Entry 7PFX (electron microscopy, 4.30 A resolution (low resolution: residue-level contacts below are approximate; hydrogen-bond / salt-bridge calls are withheld)); this record covers chains Q and J of the 11 polymer chains in the assembly.

== Chain Q ==
Name: Histone H2A type 1-B/E
Organism: Homo sapiens
UniProt: P04908 (H2A1B_HUMAN); residues 0-129 here correspond to UniProt positions 1-130 (UniProt number = residue number + 1)
Sequence (147 residues; each row starts with the number of its first residue; numbers below 1 keep their minus sign (His-17 is residue -17)):
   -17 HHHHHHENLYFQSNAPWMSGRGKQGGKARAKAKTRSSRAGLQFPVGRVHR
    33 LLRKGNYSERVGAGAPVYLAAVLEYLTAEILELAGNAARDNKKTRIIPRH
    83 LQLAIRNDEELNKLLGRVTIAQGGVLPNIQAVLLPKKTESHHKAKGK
Disordered / not traced: -17 to 9, 119-129
Differences from the reference sequence: expression tag (-17 to -1)
Swiss-Prot annotation at these positions:
  - modified residue: Ser1 (N-acetylserine), Arg3 (Citrulline), Lys5 (N6-(2-hydroxyisobutyryl)lysine), Lys9 (N6-(2-hydroxyisobutyryl)lysine), Lys13 (N6-(beta-hydroxybutyryl)lysine), Lys36 (N6-(2-hydroxyisobutyryl)lysine), Lys74 (N6-(2-hydroxyisobutyryl)lysine), Lys75 (N6-(2-hydroxyisobutyryl)lysine), Lys95 (N6-(2-hydroxyisobutyryl)lysine), Gln104 (N5-methylglutamine), Lys118 (N6-(2-hydroxyisobutyryl)lysine), Lys119 (N6-crotonyllysine), Thr120 (Phosphothreonine), Lys125 (N6-crotonyllysine)
  - cross-link (Glycyl lysine isopeptide (Lys-Gly)): Lys13 (interchain with G-Cter in ubiquitin), Lys15 (interchain with G-Cter in ubiquitin), Lys119 (interchain with G-Cter in ubiquitin)

== Chain J ==
Molecule: 177-nt DNA strand
Organism: synthetic construct
Sequence (177 nucleotides; numbered 223 to 399; the number before each row is that of its first residue):
   223 CATGCACTTACATGCACAGGATGTATATATGTGACACGTGCCTGGAGACT
   273 AGGGAGTAATCCCCTTGGCGGTTAAAACGCGGGGGACAGCGCGTACGTGC
   323 GTTTAAGCGGTGCTAGAGCTGTCTACGACCAATTGAGCGGCCTCGGCACC
   373 GGGATTCTCCAGTGGCCAGTGGCGGCC

== Interface between chain Q and chain J ==
Pairs across the interface (18; chain Q residue first):
  Arg11(Q) - DA354(J)
  Arg11(Q) - DT355(J)
  Arg29(Q) - DG359(J)
  Arg29(Q) - DC360(J)
  His31(Q) - DA350(J)
  Glu41(Q) - DA350(J)
  Arg42(Q) - DC348(J)
  Arg42(Q) - DG349(J)
  Arg42(Q) - DA350(J)
  Val43(Q) - DG349(J)
  Val43(Q) - DA350(J)
  Gly44(Q) - DG349(J)
  Ala45(Q) - DG349(J)
  Lys75(Q) - DC369(J)
  Thr76(Q) - DG368(J)
  Thr76(Q) - DC369(J)
  Arg77(Q) - DG368(J)
  Arg77(Q) - DC369(J)
Also at the interface, not in a pair above, chain Q (12 interface residues in all): Thr16
Also at the interface, not in a pair above, chain J (11 interface residues in all): DT356, DA358

== In short ==
12 residues of chain Q and 11 residues of chain J are in contact.
Here chain Q is Histone H2A type 1-B/E (Homo sapiens) and chain J is a 177-nt DNA strand (synthetic
construct). Entry 7PFX (Nucleosome 3 of the 4x207 nucleosome array containing H1) was determined by electron
microscopy (same publication as 7PET, 7PEU, 7PEV, 7PEW, 7PEX, 7PEY and 16 further entries).
